Entry 2HAV (X-ray diffraction, 2.70 A resolution); this record covers chain A.

[Chain A]
Molecule: Serotransferrin
Source organism: Homo sapiens
UniProtKB: P02787 (TRFE_HUMAN); residues 4-679 here correspond to UniProt positions 23-698 (UniProt number = residue number + 19)
Chain sequence (676 residues; each row starts with the number of its first residue):
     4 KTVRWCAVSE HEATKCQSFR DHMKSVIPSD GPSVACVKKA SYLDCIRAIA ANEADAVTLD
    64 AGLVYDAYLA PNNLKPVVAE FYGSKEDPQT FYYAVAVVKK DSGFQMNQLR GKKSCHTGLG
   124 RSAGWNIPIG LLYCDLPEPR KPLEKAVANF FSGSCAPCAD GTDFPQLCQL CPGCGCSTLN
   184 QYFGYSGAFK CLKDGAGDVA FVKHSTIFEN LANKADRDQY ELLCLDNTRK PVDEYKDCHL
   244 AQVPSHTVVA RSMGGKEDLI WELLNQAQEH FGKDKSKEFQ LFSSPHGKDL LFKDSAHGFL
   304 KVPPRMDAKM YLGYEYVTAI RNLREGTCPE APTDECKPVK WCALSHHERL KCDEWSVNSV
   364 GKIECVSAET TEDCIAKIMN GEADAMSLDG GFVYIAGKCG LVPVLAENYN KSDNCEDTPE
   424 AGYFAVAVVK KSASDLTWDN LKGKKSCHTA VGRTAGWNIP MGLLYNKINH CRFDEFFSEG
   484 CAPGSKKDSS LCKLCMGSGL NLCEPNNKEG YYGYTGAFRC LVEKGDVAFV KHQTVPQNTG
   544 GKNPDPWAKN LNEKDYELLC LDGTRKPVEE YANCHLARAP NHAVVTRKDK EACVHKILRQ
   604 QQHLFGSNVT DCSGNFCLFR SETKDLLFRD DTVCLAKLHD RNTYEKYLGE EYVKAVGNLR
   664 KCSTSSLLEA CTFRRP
Disulfides: C9-C48, C19-C39, C118-C194, C137-C331, C158-C174, C161-C179, C171-C177, C227-C241, C339-C596, C345-C377, C355-C368, C402-C674, C418-C637, C450-C523, C474-C665, C484-C498, C495-C506, C563-C577, C615-C620
Curated features (UniProtKB/Swiss-Prot):
  - binding site (Fe(3+)): D63, Y95, Y188, H249, D392, Y426, Y517, H585
  - binding site (hydrogencarbonate): T120, R124, A126, G127, T452, R456, A458, G459
  - modified residue: R23 (Dimethylated arginine), S370 (Phosphoserine), S666 (Phosphoserine)
  - glycosylation: S32 (O-linked (GalNAc...) serine), N413 (N-linked (GlcNAc...) (complex) asparagine), N472 (N-linked (GlcNAc...) asparagine), N611 (N-linked (GlcNAc...) (complex) asparagine)
From the paper describing this entry:
  - post-translational modification sites: N413, N611
  - binding site for citric acid: R124, S125 to G127, K206, K296, T457, Y517, T518, H585, R632
  - interface residues: E13, Q20
  - contacts within the chain: D240-R678, R308-D376, R632-D634 (salt bridge)

[In short]
UniProt lists 8 Fe3+-binding residues and 8 hydrogencarbonate-binding residues. The paper reports a binding
site for citric acid at R124, S125 and K206 among others; interface residues E13 and Q20.
Chain A is Serotransferrin (Homo sapiens); the structure, Apo-Human Serum Transferrin (Glycosylated), was
determined by X-ray diffraction, deposited together with 2HAU.
